PDB entry 4OX9 | X-ray diffraction, 3.80 A resolution | chains A and K of the 22 polymer chains in the assembly

# Chain A
Molecule: 16S rRNA
Source organism: Thermus thermophilus
Sequence (1513 nucleotides; row label = number of the first residue in the row; note: 42 numbers in that range are skipped by the numbering (no residue carries them; nothing is unmodelled there); a row labelled like 190A-190L holds insertion residues (190A, then the next letters in order); numbering starts at 0):
     0 UUUGUUGGAG AGUUUGAUCC UGGCUCAGGG UGAACGCUGG CGGCGUGCCU AAGACAUGCA
    60 AGUCGUGCGG G
    73 CCGCGGGGUU UU
    88 ACUCCG
    95 UGGUC
   101 AGCGGCGGAC GGGUGAGUAA CGCGUGGGU
  129A G
   130 ACCUACCCGG AAGAGGGGGA CAACCCGGGG AAACUCGGGC UAAUCCCCCA UGUGGACCCG
   190 C
190A-190L CCCUUGGGGUGU
   191 GUCCAAAGGG CUUU
   216 GCCCGCUUCC GGAUGGGCCC GCGUCCCAUC AGCUAGUUGG UGGGGUAAUG GCCCACCAAG
   276 GCGACGACGG GUAGCCGGUC UGAGAGGAUG GCCGGCCACA GGGGCACUGA GACACGGGCC
   336 CCACUCCUAC GGGAGGCAGC AGUUAGGAAU CUUCCGCAAU GGGCGCAAGC CUGACGGAGC
   396 GACGCCGCUU GGAGGAAGAA GCCCUUCGGG GUGUAAACUC CUGAA
   442 CCCGGGACGA AACCCCCGAC GA
   474 GGGGACUGAC GGUACCGGG
   494 GUAAUAGCGC CGGCCAACUC CGUGCCAGCA GCCGCGGUAA UACGGAGGGC GCGAGCGUUA
   554 CCCGGAUUCA CUGGGCGUAA AGGGCGUGUA GGCGGCCUGG GGCGUCCCAU GUGAAAGACC
   614 ACGGCUCAAC CGUGGGGGAG CGUGGGAUAC GCUCAGGCUA GACGGUGGGA GAGGGUGGUG
   674 GAAUUCCCGG AGUAGCGGUG AAAUGCGCAG AUACCGGGAG GAACGCCGAU GGCGAAGGCA
   734 GCCACCUGGU CCACCCGUGA CGCUGAGGCG CGAAAGCGUG GGGAGCAAAC CGGAUUAGAU
   794 ACCCGGGUAG UCCACGCCCU AAACGAUGCG CGCUAGGUCU CUGGGUCU
   848 CCUGGGGGCC GAAGCUAACG CGUUAAGCGC GCCGCCUGGG GAGUACGGCC GCAAGGCUGA
   908 AACUCAAAGG AAUUGACGGG GGCCCGCACA AGCGGUGGAG CAUGUGGUUU AAUUCGAAGC
   968 AACGCGAAGA ACCUUACCAG GCCUUGACAU GCUAGG
 1003A G
  1004 AACCCGGGUG AAAGCCUGGG GUGCCCC
1030A-1030D GCGA
  1031 GGGGAGCCCU AGCACAGGUG CUGCAUGGCC GUCGUCAGCU CGUGCCGUGA GGUGUUGGGU
  1091 UAAGUCCCGC AACGAGCGCA ACCCCCGCCG UUAGUUGCCA GCGGUUCGGC CGGGCACUCU
  1151 AACGGGACUG CCCGCGAAA
  1171 GCGGGAGGAA GGAGGGGACG ACGUCUGGUC AGCAUGGCCC UUACGGCCUG GGCGACACAC
  1231 GUGCUACAAU GCCCACUACA AAGCGAUGCC ACCCGGCAAC GGGGAGCUAA UCGCAAAAAG
  1291 GUGGGCCCAG UUCGGAUUGG GGUCUGCAAC CCGACCCCAU GAAGCCGGAA UCGCUAGUAA
  1351 UCGCGGAUCA G
 1361A C
  1362 CAUGCCGCGG UGAAUACGUU CCCGGGCCUU GUACACACCG CCCGUCACGC CAUGGGAGCG
  1422 GGCUCUACCC GAAGUCGCCG GG
  1446 AGCCUACGGG
  1459 CAGGCGCCGA GGGUAGGGCC CGUGACUGGG GCGAAGUCGU AACAAGGUAG CUGUACCGGA
  1519 AGGUGCGGCU GGAUCAC
Not modelled in the structure: 0-4, 1535
Ion coordination: Mg2+ site 1 near A8 (its only coordinating residue here); Mg2+ site 2: G11, U12; Mg2+ site 3: U14, U17; Mg2+ site 4 near G21 (its only coordinating residue here); Mg2+ site 5: C48, G115; Mg2+ site 6 near A53 (its only coordinating residue here); Mg2+ site 7: C58, A59, U387; Mg2+ site 8 near G111 (its only coordinating residue here); Mg2+ site 9: A116, G117, G289; Mg2+ site 10 near A195 (its only coordinating residue here); Mg2+ site 11: G258, G266; Mg2+ site 12 near G299 (its only coordinating residue here); 48 more Mg2+ sites not listed
Ligand contacts: sinefungin (SFG): A1408, C1484, U1485
What the authors report for this chain:
  - conformationally variable residues: A1408
  - binding site for sinefungin: A1408

# Chain K
Protein: 30S ribosomal protein S11
Source organism: Thermus thermophilus
UniProt: P80376 (RS11_THET8); residues 1-129 here = UniProt positions 1-129
Amino-acid sequence (129 residues; row label = number of the first residue in the row):
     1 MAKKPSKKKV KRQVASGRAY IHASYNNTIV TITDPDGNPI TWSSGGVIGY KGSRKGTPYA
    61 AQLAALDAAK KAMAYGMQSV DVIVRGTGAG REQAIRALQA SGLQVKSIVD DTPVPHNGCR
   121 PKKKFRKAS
Not modelled in the structure: 1-10

# Chain A / chain K interface
Pairs across the interface (84; chain A residue first):
  G674(A) - His116(K)  base contact
  A675(A) - Val114(K)  hydrogen bond to the sugar
  A675(A) - Pro115(K)  base contact
  A675(A) - His116(K)  hydrogen bond to the base
  A675(A) - Gly118(K)  base contact
  A676(A) - Pro113(K)  sugar contact
  A676(A) - Pro115(K)  sugar contact
  A676(A) - Cys119(K)  base contact
  U677(A) - Cys119(K)  base contact
  G683(A) - Asn38(K)  hydrogen bond to the base
  G683(A) - Pro39(K)  base contact
  A684(A) - Arg12(K)  hydrogen bond to the phosphate
  A684(A) - Asn38(K)  hydrogen bond to the sugar
  A684(A) - Pro39(K)  hydrogen bond to the sugar
  G685(A) - Arg12(K)  salt bridge to the phosphate
  G685(A) - Pro39(K)  sugar contact
  G685(A) - Ile40(K)  phosphate contact
  G685(A) - Trp42(K)  sugar contact
  U686(A) - Trp42(K)  hydrogen bond to the sugar
  A687(A) - Trp42(K)  sugar contact
  A687(A) - Lys71(K)  salt bridge to the phosphate
  G688(A) - Trp42(K)  sugar contact
  G688(A) - Ser44(K)  hydrogen bond to the phosphate
  G688(A) - Gly46(K)  sugar contact
  G688(A) - Val47(K)  sugar contact
  C689(A) - Asn27(K)  hydrogen bond to the phosphate
  C689(A) - Ser44(K)  hydrogen bond to the phosphate
  C689(A) - Gly45(K)  phosphate contact
  C689(A) - Gly46(K)  hydrogen bond to the phosphate
  C689(A) - Val47(K)  phosphate contact
  C689(A) - Lys55(K)  salt bridge to the phosphate
  G690(A) - Asn27(K)  hydrogen bond to the phosphate
  G690(A) - Lys55(K)  hydrogen bond to the base
  G691(A) - Asn26(K)  hydrogen bond to the phosphate
  G691(A) - Lys51(K)  base contact
  G691(A) - Gly52(K)  base contact
  G691(A) - Lys55(K)  hydrogen bond to the base
  U692(A) - Asn26(K)  hydrogen bond to the phosphate
  U692(A) - Gly52(K)  base contact
  U692(A) - Ser53(K)  hydrogen bond to the base
  U692(A) - Lys124(K)  salt bridge to the phosphate
  A694(A) - Ser53(K)  hydrogen bond to the phosphate
  A695(A) - Gly52(K)  phosphate contact
  A695(A) - Ser53(K)  hydrogen bond to the phosphate
  A704(A) - Trp42(K)  base contact
  U705(A) - Ile29(K)  base contact
  U705(A) - Trp42(K)  base contact
  A706(A) - Ile29(K)  sugar contact
  A706(A) - Thr31(K)  hydrogen bond to the base
  A706(A) - Pro39(K)  base contact
  C707(A) - Tyr20(K)  phosphate contact
  C707(A) - Thr31(K)  sugar contact
  C707(A) - Gly37(K)  hydrogen bond to the sugar
  C707(A) - Pro39(K)  base contact
  C707(A) - Arg85(K)  salt bridge to the phosphate
  C708(A) - Arg18(K)  sugar contact
  C708(A) - Tyr20(K)  sugar contact
  C708(A) - Asp36(K)  sugar contact
  C708(A) - Gly37(K)  sugar contact
  C708(A) - Arg85(K)  salt bridge to the phosphate
  G714(A) - Cys119(K)  base contact
  A715(A) - Gly118(K)  base contact
  A716(A) - Asn117(K)  hydrogen bond to the sugar
  A716(A) - Gly118(K)  sugar contact
  C717(A) - His116(K)  sugar contact
  C717(A) - Asn117(K)  sugar contact
  G718(A) - His116(K)  stacking on the base
  G718(A) - Asn117(K)  phosphate contact
  G778(A) - Cys119(K)  sugar contact
  G778(A) - Arg120(K)  hydrogen bond to the sugar
  C779(A) - Arg120(K)  sugar contact
  C779(A) - Pro121(K)  sugar contact
  C779(A) - Lys122(K)  phosphate contact
  C779(A) - Lys123(K)  phosphate contact
  A780(A) - Lys122(K)  phosphate contact
  A780(A) - Lys123(K)  hydrogen bond to the phosphate
  C796(A) - Lys123(K)  phosphate contact
  C797(A) - Lys124(K)  phosphate contact
  G798(A) - Lys122(K)  salt bridge to the phosphate
  U1522(A) - Lys123(K)  phosphate contact
  G1523(A) - Lys123(K)  salt bridge to the phosphate
  C1524(A) - Arg120(K)  salt bridge to the phosphate
  G1525(A) - Arg120(K)  salt bridge to the phosphate
  G1525(A) - Arg126(K)  salt bridge to the phosphate
Other interface residues (no listed pair), chain A (38 interface residues in all): A696, A777
Other interface residues (no listed pair), chain K (39 interface residues in all): His22, Ser24, Tyr75

# In short
38 residues of chain A face 39 of chain K across their interface; the contacts include 24 hydrogen bonds, 11
salt bridges and 1 aromatic stacking contact. Polar contacts include A675(A)-His116(K), G683(A)-Asn38(K) and
G690(A)-Lys55(K). Bound to chain A: sinefungin. The paper reports a binding site for sinefungin at A1408(A);
conformational variability at A1408(A).
Chain A is 16S rRNA and chain K is 30S ribosomal protein S11, both from Thermus thermophilus; the structure,
Crystal structure of the aminoglycoside resistance methyltransferase NpmA bound to the 30S ribosomal subunit,
was determined by X-ray diffraction.
